8K19 - chains B and E of the 3 polymer chains in the assembly; structure by electron microscopy, 3.88 A resolution.

== Chain B ==
Name: ZCP3B4 light chain
From: Homo sapiens
Sequence (107 residues; row label = number of the first residue in the row):
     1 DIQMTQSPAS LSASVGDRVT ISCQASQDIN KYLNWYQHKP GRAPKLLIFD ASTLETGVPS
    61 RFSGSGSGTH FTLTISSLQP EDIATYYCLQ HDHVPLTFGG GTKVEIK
Disulfide bonds: C23-C88

== Chain E ==
Name: Spike protein S1
From: Severe acute respiratory syndrome coronavirus 2
Reference sequence: P0DTC2 (SPIKE_SARS2); residue numbers follow UniProt; this construct covers 334-526
Sequence (193 residues; row label = number of the first residue in the row):
   334 NLCPFDEVFN ATKFPSVYAW ERKKISNCVA DYSVLYNFTP FSAFKCYGVS ATKLNDLCFS
   394 NVYADSFVVK GNDVSQIAPG QTGNIADYNY KLPDDFMGCV LAWNTRKIDA TSTGNYNYRY
   454 RLFRKSNLKP FERDISTEIY QAGNKPCNGV AGVNCYFPLQ SYSFRPTYGV GHQPYRVVVL
   514 SFELLHAPAT VCG
Disordered / not traced: 518-522
Construct notes: variant D339 (Gly in P0DTC2), K346 (Arg in P0DTC2), F371 (Ser in P0DTC2), P373 (Ser in P0DTC2), A376 (Thr in P0DTC2), N405 (Asp in P0DTC2), S408 (Arg in P0DTC2), N417 (Lys in P0DTC2), K440 (Asn in P0DTC2), T444 (Lys in P0DTC2), R452 (Leu in P0DTC2), N477 (Ser in P0DTC2), K478 (Thr in P0DTC2), A484 (Glu in P0DTC2), V486 (Phe in P0DTC2), S496 (Gly in P0DTC2), R498 (Gln in P0DTC2), Y501 (Asn in P0DTC2), H505 (Tyr in P0DTC2); conflict P348 (Ala in P0DTC2), E354 (Asn in P0DTC2), K357 (Arg in P0DTC2), T372 (Ala in P0DTC2), A384 (Pro in P0DTC2), S393 (Thr in P0DTC2), V402 (Ile in P0DTC2), K403 (Arg in P0DTC2), D406 (Glu in P0DTC2), M430 (Thr in P0DTC2), L434 (Ile in P0DTC2), T438 (Ser in P0DTC2), R439 (Asn in P0DTC2), I441 (Leu in P0DTC2), A443 (Ser in P0DTC2), S445 (Val in P0DTC2), T446 (Gly in P0DTC2)
Disulfide bonds: C336-C361, C379-C432, C391-C525, C480-C488

== How chain B and chain E interact ==
Residue-residue contacts - 8 pairs, chain B then chain E:
  D28(B) with Y501(E); G502(E), hydrogen bond (side chain-backbone); H505(E)
  N30(B) with Y501(E); H505(E)
  H93(B) with K403(E); N405(E), hydrogen bond; H505(E), hydrogen bond
Also at the interface, not in a pair above, chain B (4 interface residues in all): I29

== Summary ==
The interface between chain B and chain E involves 4 residues on one side and 5 on the other, with 3 hydrogen
bonds. Polar pairs include D28(B)-G502(E), H93(B)-N405(E) and H93(B)-H505(E).
Here chain B is ZCP3B4 light chain (Homo sapiens) and chain E is Spike protein S1 (Severe acute respiratory
syndrome coronavirus 2). Entry 8K19 (Neutralization antibody ZCP3B4 bound with SARS-CoV-2 Omicron BA.5 RBD)
was determined by electron microscopy together with 8K18 from the same study.
